Entry 4R5A (X-ray diffraction, 1.64 A resolution); this record covers chain A.

[Chain A]
Name: Carbonic anhydrase 2
Organism: Homo sapiens
Notes: EC 4.2.1.1
UniProtKB: P00918 (CAH2_HUMAN); the author numbering skips numbers that UniProt does not, so the offset changes along the chain: 1-125 = UniProt 1-125; 127-261 = UniProt 126-260
Sequence (260 residues; each row starts with the number of its first residue; note: 1 number in that range is skipped by the numbering (no residue carries it; nothing is unmodelled there)):
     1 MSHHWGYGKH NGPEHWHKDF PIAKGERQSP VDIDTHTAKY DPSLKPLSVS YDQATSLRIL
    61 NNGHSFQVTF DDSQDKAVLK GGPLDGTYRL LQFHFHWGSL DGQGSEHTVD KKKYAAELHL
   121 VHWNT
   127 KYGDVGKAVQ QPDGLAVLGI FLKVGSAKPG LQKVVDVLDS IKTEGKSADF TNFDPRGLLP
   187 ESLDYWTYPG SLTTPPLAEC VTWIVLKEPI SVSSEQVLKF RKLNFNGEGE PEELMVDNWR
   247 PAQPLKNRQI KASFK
Sequence notes: engineered mutation Ser65 (Ala in P00918), Gln67 (Asn in P00918), Thr69 (Glu in P00918), Leu91 (Ile in P00918), Val131 (Phe130 in P00918), Glu170 (Lys169 in P00918), Ala204 (Leu203 in P00918)
Modified residues: Lys154 (n(6)-acetyllysine; ALY)
Swiss-Prot annotation at these positions:
  - active site: His64 (Proton donor/acceptor)
  - binding site (Zn(2+)): His94, His96, His119
  - binding site (substrate): Thr199, Thr200
  - site: Tyr7 (Fine-tunes the proton-transfer properties of H-64), Asn62 (Fine-tunes the proton-transfer properties of H-64), Gln92 (Involved in the binding of some activators, including histamine and L-histidine)
  - modified residue: Ser2 (N-acetylserine), Ser166 (Phosphoserine), Ser173 (Phosphoserine)
Bound ions: Zn2+: His94, His96, His119 (together with 3J4)
Small-molecule neighbours: 3J4 ((6S)-2,6-anhydro-6-{[(3R)-3-(sulfamoyloxy)pyrrolidin-1-yl]sulfonyl}-D-glucitol): Trp5, Asn62, His64, Ser65, Gln67, Gln92, His94, His96, Glu106, His119, Val121, Val143, Ser197, Leu198, Thr199, Thr200, Pro201, Pro202, Trp209
What the authors report for this chain:
  - binding site for 3J4: Asn62, His64, Ser65, Gln67, Gln92
  - specificity-determining residues: Leu91 (proposed by the authors, not directly observed)

[Summary]
Bound to chain A: compound 3J4. The Zn2+ site is built by His94, His96 and His119. UniProt lists active-site
residue His64, 3 Zn2+-binding residues and substrate-binding residues Thr199 and Thr200. The paper reports a
binding site for 3J4 at Asn62, His64 and Ser65 among others; the specificity determinant Leu91.
Chain A is Carbonic anhydrase 2 (Homo sapiens); the structure, A Carbonic Anhydrase IX Mimic in Complex with a
Carbohydrate-Based Sulfamate, was determined by X-ray diffraction, deposited together with 4R59 and 4R5B.
